PDB entry 7PQ2 | X-ray diffraction, 2.38 A resolution | chains AAA and BBB

# Chain AAA (and BBB)
Name: CRISPR-associated protein, APE2256 family, CRISPR Ring Nuclease
Organism: Sulfolobus islandicus REY15A
Notes: chain BBB of this document is another copy of the same molecule, construct and numbering; everything in this record applies to it too
UniProtKB: F0NH89 (F0NH89_SULIR); residue numbers follow UniProt; this construct covers 1-268
Chain sequence (275 residues; numbered 1 to 275; the number before each row is that of its first residue):
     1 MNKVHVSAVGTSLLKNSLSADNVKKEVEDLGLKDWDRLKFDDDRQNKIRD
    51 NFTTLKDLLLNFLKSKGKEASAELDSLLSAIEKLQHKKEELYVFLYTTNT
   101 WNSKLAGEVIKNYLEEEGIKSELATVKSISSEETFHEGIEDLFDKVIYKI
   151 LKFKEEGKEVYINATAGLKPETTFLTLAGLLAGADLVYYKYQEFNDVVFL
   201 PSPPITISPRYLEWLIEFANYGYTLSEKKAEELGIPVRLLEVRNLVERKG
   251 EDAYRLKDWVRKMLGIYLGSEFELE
Sequence notes: expression tag (269-275)
From the paper describing this entry:
  - self-association interface (contacts with another copy of this molecule): Lys169
  - mutagenesis - S12G: decreased catalytic activity on cA4
  - mutagenesis - S12G/K169G, K169G: abolished catalytic activity on cA4
  - catalytic residues: Ser12, Lys169

# How chain AAA and chain BBB interact
Pairs across the interface - 84 pairs, chain AAA then chain BBB:
  Ile129(AAA) - Glu193(BBB)
  Ser130(AAA) - Phe194(BBB)
  Ser131(AAA) - Phe194(BBB)
  Glu132(AAA) - Phe194(BBB)
  Glu132(AAA) - Asp196(BBB)
  Phe135(AAA) - Tyr191(BBB)
  Phe135(AAA) - Val198(BBB)  hydrophobic
  Phe135(AAA) - Phe199(BBB)
  Phe135(AAA) - Leu200(BBB)  hydrophobic
  Ile139(AAA) - Pro201(BBB)  hydrophobic
  Glu159(AAA) - Val242(BBB)
  Ala164(AAA) - Lys169(BBB)  hydrogen bond (backbone-side chain)
  Thr165(AAA) - Lys169(BBB)  hydrogen bond (backbone-side chain)
  Ala166(AAA) - Lys169(BBB)  hydrogen bond (backbone-side chain)
  Gly167(AAA) - Lys169(BBB)  hydrogen bond (backbone-side chain)
  Lys169(AAA) - Ala164(BBB)  hydrogen bond (side chain-backbone)
  Lys169(AAA) - Thr165(BBB)  hydrogen bond (side chain-backbone)
  Lys169(AAA) - Ala166(BBB)  hydrogen bond (side chain-backbone)
  Lys169(AAA) - Gly167(BBB)  hydrogen bond (side chain-backbone)
  Lys169(AAA) - Thr172(BBB)  hydrogen bond
  Pro170(AAA) - Tyr189(BBB)  hydrophobic
  Pro170(AAA) - Tyr191(BBB)
  Glu171(AAA) - Tyr191(BBB)  hydrogen bond
  Thr172(AAA) - Lys169(BBB)  hydrogen bond
  Thr173(AAA) - Thr176(BBB)
  Thr173(AAA) - Leu200(BBB)
  Phe174(AAA) - Pro201(BBB)  hydrophobic
  Thr176(AAA) - Thr173(BBB)
  Thr176(AAA) - Leu177(BBB)
  Leu177(AAA) - Pro201(BBB)
  Leu180(AAA) - Leu177(BBB)  hydrophobic
  Gly183(AAA) - Arg243(BBB)  hydrogen bond (backbone-side chain)
  Ala184(AAA) - Arg243(BBB)
  Asp185(AAA) - Val242(BBB)
  Asp185(AAA) - Arg243(BBB)  salt bridge
  Leu186(AAA) - Asn244(BBB)
  Tyr189(AAA) - Lys169(BBB)
  Tyr189(AAA) - Pro170(BBB)  hydrophobic
  Tyr191(AAA) - Ile129(BBB)
  Tyr191(AAA) - Phe135(BBB)
  Tyr191(AAA) - Leu168(BBB)  hydrophobic
  Tyr191(AAA) - Pro170(BBB)
  Phe194(AAA) - Ser130(BBB)
  Phe194(AAA) - Ser131(BBB)
  Phe194(AAA) - Glu132(BBB)
  Asp196(AAA) - Glu132(BBB)
  Val198(AAA) - Phe135(BBB)  hydrophobic
  Phe199(AAA) - Phe135(BBB)
  Phe199(AAA) - Asn244(BBB)
  Leu200(AAA) - Phe135(BBB)  hydrophobic
  Leu200(AAA) - Pro170(BBB)  hydrophobic
  Pro201(AAA) - Ile139(BBB)  hydrophobic
  Pro201(AAA) - Phe174(BBB)  hydrophobic
  Pro201(AAA) - Leu177(BBB)
  Pro201(AAA) - Trp259(BBB)  hydrophobic
  Pro203(AAA) - Trp259(BBB)
  Pro204(AAA) - Ile207(BBB)
  Pro204(AAA) - Ser208(BBB)  hydrogen bond (backbone-backbone)
  Pro204(AAA) - Tyr211(BBB)  hydrophobic
  Pro204(AAA) - Arg243(BBB)
  Pro204(AAA) - Leu245(BBB)
  Ile205(AAA) - Leu177(BBB)  hydrophobic
  Ile205(AAA) - Ile205(BBB)  hydrophobic
  Ile205(AAA) - Thr206(BBB)
  Ile205(AAA) - Ser208(BBB)
  Thr206(AAA) - Ile205(BBB)
  Thr206(AAA) - Thr206(BBB)  hydrogen bond (backbone-backbone)
  Thr206(AAA) - Pro209(BBB)
  Ile207(AAA) - Pro204(BBB)
  Ser208(AAA) - Pro204(BBB)  hydrogen bond (backbone-backbone)
  Ser208(AAA) - Ile205(BBB)
  Pro209(AAA) - Thr206(BBB)
  Tyr211(AAA) - Pro204(BBB)  hydrophobic
  Val242(AAA) - Glu159(BBB)
  Val242(AAA) - Tyr161(BBB)
  Arg243(AAA) - Gly183(BBB)  hydrogen bond (side chain-backbone)
  Arg243(AAA) - Asp185(BBB)  salt bridge
  Arg243(AAA) - Pro204(BBB)
  Asn244(AAA) - Leu186(BBB)
  Trp259(AAA) - Pro201(BBB)  hydrophobic
  Trp259(AAA) - Ser202(BBB)
  Trp259(AAA) - Pro203(BBB)
  Met263(AAA) - Pro201(BBB)  hydrophobic
  Met263(AAA) - Pro203(BBB)
Interface residues without a listed pair, chain AAA (53 interface residues in all): Lys83, Lys154, Tyr161, Leu168, Leu181, Ser202, Leu239, Leu245
Interface residues without a listed pair, chain BBB (52 interface residues in all): Glu133, Lys154, Leu180, Leu181, Ala184, Leu239

# Summary
The interface between chain AAA and chain BBB involves 53 residues on one side and 52 on the other, with 16
hydrogen bonds and 2 salt bridges. Among the polar pairs are Asp185(AAA)-Arg243(BBB), Ala164(AAA)-Lys169(BBB)
and Thr165(AAA)-Lys169(BBB). The paper reports catalytic residues Ser12(AAA) and Lys169(AAA); S12G/K169G and
K169G of chain AAA abolish catalytic activity on cA4.
Chain AAA and chain BBB are both CRISPR-associated protein, APE2256 family, CRISPR Ring Nuclease (Sulfolobus
islandicus REY15A); the structure, Crystal Structure of the Ring Nuclease 0811 from Sulfolobus islandicus
(Sis0811) in its apo form, was determined by X-ray diffraction, deposited together with 7PQA, 7PQ3 and 7PQ6.
